Entry 6N9H (X-ray diffraction, 1.04 A resolution); this record covers chain A.

Chain A:
Name: amantadine-binding protein
Organism: synthetic construct
Sequence (80 residues; each row starts with the number of its first residue; numbers below 1 keep their minus sign (Gly-4 is residue -4)):
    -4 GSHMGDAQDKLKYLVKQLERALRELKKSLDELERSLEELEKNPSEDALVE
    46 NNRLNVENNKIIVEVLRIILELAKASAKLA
Not modelled in the structure: -4 to 0
Metal / ion sites: Na+ near Asn47 (its only coordinating residue here)
Residues lining bound ligands: Amantadine (308; (3S,5S,7S)-tricyclo[3.3.1.1~3,7~]decan-1-amine): Ile64, Leu67, Ala68, Ser71
Reported in the primary citation:
  - binding site for Amantadine: Ile64, Leu67, Ala68, Ser71

Overview:
Ligands of chain A: Amantadine. From the paper: a binding site for Amantadine at Ile64, Leu67 and Ala68 among
others.
Chain A is amantadine-binding protein (synthetic construct); the structure, De novo designed homo-trimeric
amantadine-binding protein, was determined by X-ray diffraction, deposited together with 6NAF.
